4HAP - chain A; structure by X-ray diffraction, 1.60 A resolution.

[Chain A]
Name: GH7 family protein
Source organism: Limnoria quadripunctata
Notes: EC 3.2.1.91
UniProt: D4HRL0 (D4HRL0_9CRUS); residues 24-453 here correspond to UniProt positions 19-448 (UniProt number = residue number - 5)
Sequence (431 residues; each row starts with the number of its first residue):
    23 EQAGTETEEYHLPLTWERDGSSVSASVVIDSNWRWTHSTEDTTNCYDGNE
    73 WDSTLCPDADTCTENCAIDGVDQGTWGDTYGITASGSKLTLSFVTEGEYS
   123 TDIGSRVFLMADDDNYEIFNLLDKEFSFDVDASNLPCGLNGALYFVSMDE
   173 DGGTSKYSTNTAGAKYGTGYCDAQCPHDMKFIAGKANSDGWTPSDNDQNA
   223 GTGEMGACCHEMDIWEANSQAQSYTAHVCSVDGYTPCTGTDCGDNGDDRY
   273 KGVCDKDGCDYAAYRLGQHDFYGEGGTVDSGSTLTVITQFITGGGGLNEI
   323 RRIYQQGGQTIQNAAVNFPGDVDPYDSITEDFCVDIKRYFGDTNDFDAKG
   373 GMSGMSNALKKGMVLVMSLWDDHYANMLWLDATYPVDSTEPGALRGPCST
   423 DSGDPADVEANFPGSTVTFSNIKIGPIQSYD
Differences from the reference sequence: expression tag (23)
Modified / non-standard residues: Glu23 (pyroglutamic acid; PCA)
Disulfide bonds: Cys67-Cys88, Cys78-Cys84, Cys159-Cys420, Cys193-Cys231, Cys197-Cys230, Cys251-Cys276, Cys259-Cys264, Cys281-Cys355
Metal / ion sites: Ca2+ site 1 near Glu86 (its only coordinating residue here); Ca2+ site 2 near Thr262 (its only coordinating residue here); Ca2+ site 3 near Pro413 (its only coordinating residue here)
Curated features (UniProtKB/Swiss-Prot):
  - active site: Glu233 (Nucleophile), Glu238 (Proton donor/acceptor)
  - binding site (substrate): Tyr102, Asp124, Ile125, Lys202, Asp235 to Glu238, His249, Arg271, Asp279, Trp401, Arg417
From the paper describing this entry:
  - binding site for beta-D-glucopyranose: Asp235, Glu238, His249, Arg271, Trp401, Arg417
  - catalytic residues: Glu233, Asp235, Glu238 (by similarity / conservation)

[In short]
From UniProt: active-site residues Glu233 and Glu238 and 13 substrate-binding residues. From the paper:
catalytic residues Glu233, Asp235 and Glu238; a binding site for beta-D-glucopyranose at Asp235, Glu238 and
His249 among others.
Chain A is GH7 family protein (Limnoria quadripunctata); the structure, Crystal Structure of a GH7 family
cellobiohydrolase from Limnoria quadripunctata in complex with cellobiose, was determined by X-ray
diffraction, deposited together with 4GWA, 4HAQ and 4IPM.
